Entry 9G28 (electron microscopy, 3.18 A resolution); this record covers chains 4 and D of the 14 polymer chains in the assembly.

[Chain 4]
Molecule: snR30
Organism: Saccharomyces cerevisiae
Sequence (609 nucleotides; numbered 1 to 609; the number before each row is that of its first residue):
     1 AACCAUAGUC UCGUGCUAGU UCGGUACUAU ACAGGGAAGG GAAGUCACUC GCAUACGUGU
    61 GUGUGCAUUU CUUGCUAUUG CUGCUUAGCU UCUCUAAAAC ACUGGGCUAG CGUUUUUCAA
   121 CGCUCGAGAG GCAGAGUCUC AAGGAGCCUC CAAUGGGCCU CACGUAUUCA UCUAGAUGGC
   181 GCUUCGGACA ACGGCAUCAC AUAAGAGAUG CAGCUCCUGA CUUCUCCUCU GAUCUUCGUG
   241 AUCAGAGUUU UGAGUCGUCA GACUACGAGC AGUUUCUCUU AGUCGUUGCA UCGGGUGCUG
   301 UUGCCUUAAC GAUGUGUAUA UGGGGUUCGG GGGCUGUUGC CAUGAUAUAU AUGGAUGAGA
   361 CAGAAGUGGC CCCGUUGACG AGUUUAACUU AGAUUAAGUA GGACGCAUGA UCUUGAGCUC
   421 UUUUCCUAUA CUUUGUCCUA UGGCCAGCUU UCUCCUUAUU ACGAAGAGAU UGCGGGAUGU
   481 GGGUGCAGAG UGGGAAAAUC UGAGUUCGGU CAUCUUUGUU GUUCGUCCUA CCGCAGUAUA
   541 UUCCUAAACA CUAUGAAAUG ACCCUAGUUG GUCCAUGAUC AUUUGGGUAA AACCAUACUG
   601 CAGACAUCU
Unresolved in the structure: 1-4, 14-116, 152-328, 383-386, 403-526

[Chain D]
Name: H/ACA ribonucleoprotein complex subunit NHP2
Organism: Saccharomyces cerevisiae
UniProt: P32495 (NHP2_YEAST); numbering as in UniProt (aligned over 1-156)
Sequence (156 residues; each row starts with the number of its first residue):
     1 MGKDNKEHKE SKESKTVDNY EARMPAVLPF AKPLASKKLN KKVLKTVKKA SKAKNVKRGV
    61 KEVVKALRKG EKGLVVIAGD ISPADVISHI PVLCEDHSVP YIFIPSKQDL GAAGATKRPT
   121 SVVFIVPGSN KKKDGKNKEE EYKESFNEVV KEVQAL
Unresolved in the structure: 1-17
Swiss-Prot annotation at these positions:
  - mutagenesis: Val56 (V56K: No effect), Gly59 (G59E: Significant growth impairment at 30 and 37 degrees Celsius. Impaired association with H/ACA snoRNAs), Arg68 (R68A: No effect), Val76 to Ile77 (Lethal. Impaired association with H/ACA snoRNAs. Accumulation of NHP2 within the nucleolus), Asp80 (D80A: No effect)

[How chain 4 and chain D interact]
Pairs across the interface (27; chain 4 residue first):
  U552(4) - Lys61(D)  salt bridge to the phosphate
  U554(4) - Lys65(D)  salt bridge to the phosphate
  A558(4) - Ala115(D)  hydrogen bond to the sugar
  A558(4) - Thr116(D)  sugar contact
  A558(4) - Lys117(D)  sugar contact
  A558(4) - Arg118(D)  base contact
  C574(4) - Arg118(D)  base contact
  A575(4) - Arg58(D)  hydrogen bond to the base
  A575(4) - Gly59(D)  hydrogen bond to the sugar
  A575(4) - Thr116(D)  hydrogen bond to the base
  A575(4) - Arg118(D)  salt bridge to the phosphate
  A575(4) - Pro119(D)  sugar contact
  A575(4) - Thr120(D)  hydrogen bond to the sugar
  U576(4) - Gly59(D)  phosphate contact
  U576(4) - Val60(D)  hydrogen bond to the phosphate
  U576(4) - Asp80(D)  base contact
  U576(4) - Ile81(D)  base contact
  U576(4) - Ser82(D)  hydrogen bond to the base
  U576(4) - Val86(D)  sugar contact
  U576(4) - Lys107(D)  hydrogen bond to the base
  U576(4) - Pro119(D)  phosphate contact
  U576(4) - Thr120(D)  phosphate contact
  U576(4) - Ser121(D)  hydrogen bond to the phosphate
  G577(4) - Arg58(D)  base contact
  G577(4) - Gly59(D)  base contact
  G577(4) - Lys61(D)  base contact
  G577(4) - Glu62(D)  hydrogen bond to the base
Interface residues without a listed pair, chain 4 (9 interface residues in all): G555, A557
Interface residues without a listed pair, chain D (20 interface residues in all): Pro83, Val122

[Summary]
9 residues of chain 4 face 20 of chain D across their interface, with 10 hydrogen bonds and 3 salt bridges.
Polar contacts include A575(4)-Arg58(D), A575(4)-Thr116(D) and U576(4)-Ser82(D). From UniProt: 6 mutagenesis
sites on chain D.
Chain 4 is snR30 and chain D is H/ACA ribonucleoprotein complex subunit NHP2, both from Saccharomyces
cerevisiae; the structure, snR30 snoRNP - State 2 - Utp23-Krr1-deltaC3, was determined by electron microscopy
(same publication as 9G25).
